7C40 - chain A; structure by X-ray diffraction, 2.52 A resolution.

[Chain A]
Molecule: GTPase KRas
Source organism: Homo sapiens
Reference sequence: P01116 (RASK_HUMAN), isoform P01116-2; residues 1-168 here = UniProt positions 1-168
Amino-acid sequence (174 residues; row label = number of the first residue in the row):
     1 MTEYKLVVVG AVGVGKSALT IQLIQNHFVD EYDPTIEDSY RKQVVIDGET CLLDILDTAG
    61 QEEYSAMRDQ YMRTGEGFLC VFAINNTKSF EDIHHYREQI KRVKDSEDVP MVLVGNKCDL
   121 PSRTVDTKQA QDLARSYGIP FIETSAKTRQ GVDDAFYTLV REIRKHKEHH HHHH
Disordered / not traced: 169-174
Sequence notes: engineered mutation V12 (Gly in P01116); expression tag (169-174)
UniProt features mapped onto this chain:
  - motif: Y32 to Y40 (Effector region)
  - binding site (GTP): G10, A11, G13 to A18, V29 to T35, A59, G60, N116 to D119
  - modified residue: M1 (N-acetylmethionine), T2 (N-acetylthreonine), K104 (N6-acetyllysine)
  - glycosylation: T35 (Microbial infection: O-linked (Glc) threonine)
  - natural variant: K5 (K5E: In NS3; K5N: In GASC), G10 (G10GG: In AML), V12 (G12V: In GASC; this construct carries the variant), G13 (G13D: In GASC, JMML and OES; G13R: In pylocytic astrocytoma), V14 (V14I: In NS3), L19 (L19F: In OES), Q22 (Q22E: In CFC2; Q22R: In NS3), P34 (P34L: In NS3; P34Q: In NS3; P34R: In CFC2), I36 (I36M: In NS3), T58 (T58I: In NS3), A59 (A59T: In GASC), G60 (G60R: In CFC2; G60S: In NS3), 8 further natural variant entries in UniProt
  - mutagenesis: D38 (D38A: Decreased interaction with MAPKAP1/SIN1), Y40 (Y40A: Decreased interaction with MAPKAP1/SIN1), Q61 (Q61L: Promotes GTP binding)
Bound ions: Mg2+: S17 (together with GDP)
Small-molecule neighbours: GDP (guanosine-5'-diphosphate): A11, V12, G13, V14, G15, K16, S17, A18, F28, V29, D30, E31, Y32, N116, K117, D119, L120, S145, A146, K147

[In short]
Chain A binds GDP. From UniProt: 21 GTP-binding residues and 3 mutagenesis sites.
Chain A is GTPase KRas (Homo sapiens); the structure, MgGDP bound KRAS G12V, was determined by X-ray
diffraction (same publication as 7C3Z and 7C41).
